PDB entry 2GAC | X-ray diffraction, 2.10 A resolution | chains B and D of the 4 polymer chains in the assembly

# Chain B (and D)
Protein: Glycosylasparaginase
Organism: Elizabethkingia meningoseptica
Notes: EC 3.5.1.26; engineered mutation(s): T152C; chain D of this document is another copy of the same molecule, construct and numbering; everything in this record applies to it too
Reference sequence: Q47898 (ASPG_FLAME); residues 153-295 here correspond to UniProt positions 198-340 (UniProt number = residue number + 45)
Chain sequence (144 residues; numbered 152 to 295; the number before each row is that of its first residue):
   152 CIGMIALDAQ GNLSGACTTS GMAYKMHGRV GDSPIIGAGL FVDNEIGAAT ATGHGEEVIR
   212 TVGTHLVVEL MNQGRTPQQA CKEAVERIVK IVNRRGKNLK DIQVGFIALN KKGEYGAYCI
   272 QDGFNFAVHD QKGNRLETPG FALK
Disordered / not traced: 291-295
Curated features (UniProtKB/Swiss-Prot):
  - binding site (substrate): R180 to D183, T203 to G206

# Chain B / chain D interface
Pairs across the interface (26):
  I186(B) - I186(D)  hydrophobic
  I187(B) - I210(D)
  I187(B) - V213(D)
  G188(B) - V213(D)
  F192(B) - R211(D)
  F192(B) - V213(D)  hydrophobic
  D194(B) - R245(D)  salt bridge
  E196(B) - R245(D)  salt bridge
  I210(B) - I187(D)
  R211(B) - F192(D)
  T212(B) - H216(D)
  V213(B) - G188(D)
  V213(B) - F192(D)  hydrophobic
  V213(B) - V213(D)  hydrophobic
  V213(B) - H216(D)
  H216(B) - T212(D)
  H216(B) - V213(D)
  H216(B) - H216(D)
  E220(B) - R238(D)  salt bridge
  N223(B) - R238(D)
  Q224(B) - E220(D)  hydrogen bond
  Q224(B) - Q224(D)
  R238(B) - E220(D)  salt bridge
  R238(B) - N223(D)
  R245(B) - D194(D)  salt bridge
  R245(B) - E196(D)  salt bridge
Other interface residues (no listed pair), chain B (17 interface residues in all): L217
Other interface residues (no listed pair), chain D (18 interface residues in all): N195, L217

# In short
17 residues of chain B face 18 of chain D across their interface; the contacts include 1 hydrogen bond and 6
salt bridges. Polar contacts include D194(B)-R245(D), E196(B)-R245(D) and E220(B)-R238(D). From UniProt: 8
substrate-binding residues on chain B.
Chain B and chain D are both Glycosylasparaginase (Elizabethkingia meningoseptica); the structure, T152C
mutant glycosylasparaginase from flavobacterium meningosepticum, was determined by X-ray diffraction together
with 2GAW from the same study.
